Entry 5JZI (X-ray diffraction, 2.50 A resolution); this record covers chains A and B of the 5 polymer chains in the assembly.

== Chain A ==
Protein: HLA class I histocompatibility antigen, A-2 alpha chain
From: Homo sapiens
Reference sequence: P01892 (1A02_HUMAN); residues 1-275 here correspond to UniProt positions 25-299 (UniProt number = residue number + 24)
Chain sequence (275 residues; row label = number of the first residue in the row):
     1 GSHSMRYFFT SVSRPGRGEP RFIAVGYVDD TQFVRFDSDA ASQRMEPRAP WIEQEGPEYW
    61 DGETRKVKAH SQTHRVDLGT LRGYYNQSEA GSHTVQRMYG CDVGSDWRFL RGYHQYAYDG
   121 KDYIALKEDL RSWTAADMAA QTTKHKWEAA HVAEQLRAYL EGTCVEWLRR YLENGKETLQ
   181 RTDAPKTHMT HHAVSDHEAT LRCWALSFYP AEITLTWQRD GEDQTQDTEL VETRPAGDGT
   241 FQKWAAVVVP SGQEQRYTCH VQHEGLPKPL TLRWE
Unresolved in the structure: 195, 214, 216, 220-221, 230, 246, 255-256, 261, 268-269, 273-275
Cystine bridges: Cys101-Cys164, Cys203-Cys259
What the authors report for this chain:
  - mutagenesis - V152E, V152W: decreased stability
  - mutagenesis - G62R: decreased binding to HCV1406
  - mutagenesis - V152E, V152W: decreased binding to TCR

== Chain B ==
Protein: Beta-2-microglobulin
From: Homo sapiens
Reference sequence: P61769 (B2MG_HUMAN); residues 1-99 here correspond to UniProt positions 21-119 (UniProt number = residue number + 20)
Chain sequence (100 residues; row label = number of the first residue in the row; numbering starts at 0):
     0 MIQRTPKIQV YSRHPAENGK SNFLNCYVSG FHPSDIEVDL LKNGERIEKV EHSDLSFSKD
    60 WSFYLLYYTE FTPTEKDEYA CRVNHVTLSQ PKIVKWDRDM
Unresolved in the structure: 70
Cystine bridges: Cys25-Cys80
Differences from the reference sequence: initiating methionine (0)
Swiss-Prot annotation at these positions:
  - modified residue: Gln2 (Pyrrolidone carboxylic acid)
  - glycosylation: Ile1 (N-linked (Glc) (glycation) isoleucine), Lys19 (N-linked (Glc) (glycation) lysine), Lys41 (N-linked (Glc) (glycation) lysine), Lys48 (N-linked (Glc) (glycation) lysine), Lys58 (N-linked (Glc) (glycation) lysine), Lys91 (N-linked (Glc) (glycation) lysine), Lys94 (N-linked (Glc) (glycation) lysine)

== Interface between chain A and chain B ==
Residue-residue contacts (46; chain A residue first):
  Phe8(A) with Ser55(B); Phe56(B)
  Phe9(A) with Phe56(B)
  Thr10(A) with Phe56(B); Phe62(B)
  Val12(A) with Ser33(B)
  Ile23(A) with Leu54(B)
  Val25(A) with Asp53(B); Leu54(B)
  Tyr27(A) with Tyr63(B)
  Gln32(A) with Asp53(B), hydrogen bond
  Arg35(A) with Asp53(B), salt bridge
  Arg48(A) with Asp53(B), salt bridge
  His93(A) with Met0(B)
  Thr94(A) with Phe62(B)
  Gln96(A) with Phe56(B); Trp60(B), hydrogen bond (side chain-backbone); Phe62(B)
  Arg97(A) with Phe56(B)
  Gln115(A) with Trp60(B)
  Tyr116(A) with Trp60(B)
  Ala117(A) with Trp60(B), hydrophobic
  Asp119(A) with Met0(B); His31(B), hydrogen bond (backbone-side chain)
  Gly120(A) with Trp60(B)
  Lys121(A) with Ile1(B)
  Asp122(A) with Trp60(B), hydrogen bond
  Thr190(A) with Asp98(B)
  Arg202(A) with Met99(B), hydrogen bond (side chain-backbone)
  Trp204(A) with Asp98(B); Met99(B)
  Val231(A) with Gln8(B)
  Glu232(A) with Lys6(B), salt bridge; Gln8(B)
  Thr233(A) with Tyr26(B)
  Arg234(A) with Gln8(B); Tyr10(B)
  Pro235(A) with Tyr10(B), hydrogen bond (backbone-side chain); Tyr26(B); Leu65(B), hydrophobic
  Ala236(A) with Arg12(B), hydrogen bond (backbone-side chain); Asn24(B), hydrogen bond (backbone-side chain)
  Gly237(A) with Arg12(B)
  Gln242(A) with Tyr10(B); Ser11(B), hydrogen bond (side chain-backbone); Arg12(B)
Also at the interface, not in a pair above, chain A (36 interface residues in all): Arg14, Ser92, Met98, Asp238
Also at the interface, not in a pair above, chain B (26 interface residues in all): His13, Ser28, Asp34, Ser52, Asp59

== Overview ==
The interface between chain A and chain B involves 36 residues on one side and 26 on the other, with 9
hydrogen bonds and 3 salt bridges. Polar contacts include Arg35(A)-Asp53(B), Arg48(A)-Asp53(B) and
Glu232(A)-Lys6(B). The paper reports that V152E and V152W of chain A reduce stability; V152E and V152W of
chain A reduce binding to TCR.
Chain A is HLA class I histocompatibility antigen, A-2 alpha chain and chain B is Beta-2-microglobulin, both
from Homo sapiens; the structure, Crystal structure of 1406 TCR bound to HLA-A2 with HCV 1406-1415 antigen
peptide, was determined by X-ray diffraction.
